PDB entry 4CAS | X-ray diffraction, 3.50 A resolution | chains A and C of the 4 polymer chains in the assembly

# Chain A
Molecule: Photosynthetic reaction center cytochrome C subunit
From: Blastochloris viridis
UniProt: P07173 (CYCR_RHOVI); residues -19 to 336 here correspond to UniProt positions 1-356 (UniProt number = residue number + 20)
Sequence (356 residues; row label = number of the first residue in the row; numbers below 1 keep their minus sign (Met-19 is residue -19)):
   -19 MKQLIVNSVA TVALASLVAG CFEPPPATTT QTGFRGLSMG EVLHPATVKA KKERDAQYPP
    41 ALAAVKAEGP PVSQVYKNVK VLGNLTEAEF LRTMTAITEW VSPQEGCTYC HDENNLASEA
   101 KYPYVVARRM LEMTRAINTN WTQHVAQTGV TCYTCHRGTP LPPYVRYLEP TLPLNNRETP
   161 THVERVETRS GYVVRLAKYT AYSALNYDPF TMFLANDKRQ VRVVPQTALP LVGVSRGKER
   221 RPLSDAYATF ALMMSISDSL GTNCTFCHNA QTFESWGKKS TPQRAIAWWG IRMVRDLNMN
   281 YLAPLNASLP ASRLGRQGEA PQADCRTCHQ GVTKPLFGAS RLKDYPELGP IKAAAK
Unresolved in the structure: -19 to 0, 333-336
Covalent attachments: diacyl glycerol (DGA) linked to Cys1; heme c (HEC) linked to Cys87, Cys90, Cys132, Cys135, Cys244, Cys247, Cys305, Cys308
Metal / ion sites: heme c Fe (4 sites), coordinated by Met74, His91, Met110, His124, His136, Met233, His248, His309
Residues lining bound ligands:
  - heme c (HEC), molecule 1: Tyr56, Lys57, Asn58, Val59, Lys60, Val61, Leu62, Phe70, Leu71, Met74, Ile77, Thr78, Val81, Ser82, Gly86, Tyr89, His91, Leu96, Ala97, Tyr104, Ala107, Arg108, Leu111
  - heme c (HEC), molecule 2: Ile77, Val81, Tyr89, Tyr102, Pro103, Val106, Ala107, Met110, Leu111, Met113, Thr114, Ile117, Val130, Thr131, His136, Pro140, Leu141, Pro142, Val145, Leu282, Leu289, Arg293, Pro301, Thr307
  - heme c (HEC), molecule 3: His124, Val125, Ala126, Thr128, Gly129, Val130, Leu194, Ile236, Leu240, Phe246, Gln263, Ile266, Ala267, Ile271, Met273, Val274, Leu277, Asp304, His309, Thr313, Lys314, Pro315
  - heme c (HEC), molecule 4: Gln200, Val201, Arg202, Val203, Val204, Thr229, Phe230, Met233, Met234, Ile236, Ser237, Leu240, Thr242, Asn243, Phe246, His248, Phe253, Glu254, Trp256, Gln263, Arg264, Ala267, Trp268, Arg272
Swiss-Prot annotation at these positions:
  - binding site (heme): Met74, Cys87, Cys90, His91, Met110, His124, Cys132, Cys135, His136, Met233, Cys244, Cys247, His248, Cys305, Cys308, His309
  - site: Cys1 (Not N-palmitoylated)
  - lipidation: Cys1 (S-diacylglycerol cysteine)

# Chain C
Molecule: Reaction center protein M chain
From: Blastochloris viridis
UniProt: P06010 (RCEM_RHOVI); residues 0-323 here correspond to UniProt positions 1-324 (UniProt number = residue number + 1)
Sequence (324 residues; each row starts with the number of its first residue; numbering starts at 0):
     0 MADYQTIYTQ IQARGPHITV SGEWGDNDRV GKPFYSYWLG KIGDAQIGPI YLGASGIAAF
    60 AFGSTAILII LFNMAAEVHF DPLQFFRQFF WLGLYPPKAQ YGMGIPPLHD GGWWLMAGLF
   120 MTLSLGSWWI RVYSRARALG LGTHIAWNFA AAIFFVLCIG CIHPTLVGSW SEGVPFGIWP
   180 HIDWLTAFSI RYGNFYYCPW HGFSIGFAYG CGLLFAAHGA TILAVARFGG DREIEQITDR
   240 GTAVERAALF WRWTIGFNAT IESVHRWGWF FSLMVMVSAS VGILLTGTFV DNWYLWCVKH
   300 GAAPDYPAYL PATPDPASLP GAPK
Unresolved in the structure: 0
Metal / ion sites: Fe2+: His217, Glu232 (shared with 1 residue of chain B)
Residues lining bound ligands:
  - bacteriochlorophyll a (BCL), molecule 1: Gly62, Ala65, Ile66, Ile69, Met120, Leu124, Phe148, Ala151, Ile152, Phe154, Val155, Ile158, Phe175, Trp183, Leu184, Thr185, Phe187, Ser188, Phe194, Tyr195, His200, Ser203, Ile204, Ala207, Tyr208, Val274, Met275, Ala278, Gly281, Ile282
  - bacteriochlorophyll a (BCL), molecule 2: Met120, Phe154, Val155, Ile158, Val173, Ile177, Trp178, His180, Ile181, Trp183, Leu184
  - bacteriochlorophyll a (BCL), molecule 3: Leu184, Tyr195, Tyr208
  - bacteriochlorophyll a (BCL), molecule 4: Tyr195, His200, Gly201, Ile204, Gly205, Tyr208, Gly209, Leu212, Phe270
  - bacteriopheophytin b (BPB), molecule 1: Ala58, Phe59, Gly62, Ser63, Ile66, Leu67, Leu70, Ser123, Leu124, Trp127, Val131, Ile144, Asn147, Phe148, Ala151, Ser271, Val274, Met275
  - bacteriopheophytin b (BPB), molecule 2: Tyr208, Gly211, Leu212, Ala215, Ala216, Trp250, Thr253, Ile254
  - MPG ([(Z)-octadec-9-enyl] (2R)-2,3-bis(oxidanyl)propanoate), molecule 1: Ala1, Asp2, Thr5, Ile6
  - MPG, molecule 2: Gly30, Lys31, Phe33, Ile46, Gly47, Ile49
  - menaquinone-7 (MQ7): Leu212, Leu213, Ala216, His217, Thr220, Val243, Ala246, Ala247, Trp250, Ile254, Phe256, Asn257, Ala258, Thr259, Ile260, Val263, Trp266, Phe270
  - 15-cis-1,2-dihydroneurosporene (NS5): Ile66, Ile69, Leu70, Met73, Phe88, Ile104, Leu114, Gly117, Leu118, Met120, Thr121, Val155, Leu156, Ile158, Gly159, Cys160, Trp169, Val173, Pro174, Phe175, Gly176, Ile177, His180
  - octaprenyl pyrophosphate (OTP; (2E,6E,10E,14E,18E,22E,26E)-3,7,11,15,19,23,27,31-octamethyldotriaconta-2,6,10,14,18,22,26,30-octaenyl trihydrogen diphosphate): Tyr195, Pro198, Gly201, Phe202, Gly205, Phe206, Trp266, Phe270, Trp295, Cys296, His299, Ala301
Swiss-Prot annotation at these positions:
  - binding site ((7R,8Z)-bacteriochlorophyll b): His180, His200
  - binding site (Fe cation): His217, Glu232, His264
  - binding site (a ubiquinone): Trp250

# Chain A / chain C interface
Pairs across the interface - 99 pairs, chain A then chain C:
  Gln11(A) - Tyr308(C)  hydrogen bond
  Thr12(A) - Tyr308(C)
  Thr12(A) - Leu309(C)
  Gly13(A) - Tyr308(C)
  Phe14(A) - Pro306(C)
  Phe14(A) - Tyr308(C)
  Leu17(A) - Tyr305(C)
  Val163(A) - Gln83(C)
  Ser170(A) - Val77(C)
  Ser170(A) - Gln83(C)
  Ser170(A) - Gln87(C)  hydrogen bond (backbone-side chain)
  Val173(A) - Glu76(C)
  Val173(A) - Gln87(C)
  Val174(A) - Arg86(C)
  Val174(A) - Gln87(C)
  Tyr182(A) - Trp90(C)  hydrogen bond (backbone-side chain)
  Ala184(A) - Trp90(C)
  Ala184(A) - Tyr94(C)
  Ala184(A) - Trp178(C)  hydrophobic
  Ala184(A) - Asp182(C)
  Leu185(A) - Asp182(C)  hydrogen bond (backbone-side chain)
  Asn186(A) - Tyr94(C)
  Asn186(A) - Lys97(C)  hydrogen bond
  Tyr187(A) - Lys97(C)
  Arg202(A) - Asp314(C)  salt bridge
  Arg202(A) - Ala316(C)
  Val204(A) - Ile189(C)
  Val204(A) - Asn291(C)
  Pro205(A) - Arg190(C)
  Pro205(A) - Asp290(C)
  Pro205(A) - Asn291(C)  hydrogen bond (backbone-side chain)
  Gln206(A) - Leu294(C)
  Thr207(A) - Asn291(C)
  Thr207(A) - Leu294(C)
  Ala208(A) - Val289(C)
  Ala208(A) - Asp290(C)  hydrogen bond (backbone-backbone)
  Ala208(A) - Asn291(C)  hydrogen bond (backbone-backbone)
  Ala208(A) - Leu294(C)
  Ala208(A) - Trp295(C)
  Leu209(A) - Phe288(C)
  Leu209(A) - Asp290(C)
  Leu209(A) - Lys298(C)
  Pro210(A) - Gly286(C)
  Pro210(A) - Thr287(C)
  Pro210(A) - Phe288(C)
  Pro210(A) - Asp290(C)
  Arg216(A) - Leu165(C)
  Arg216(A) - Val166(C)
  Arg216(A) - Gly286(C)  hydrogen bond (side chain-backbone)
  Arg216(A) - Thr287(C)  hydrogen bond (side chain-backbone)
  Gly217(A) - Gln99(C)  hydrogen bond (backbone-side chain)
  Gly217(A) - Val166(C)  hydrogen bond (backbone-backbone)
  Gly217(A) - Gly167(C)
  Lys218(A) - Gln99(C)
  Lys218(A) - Tyr100(C)
  Arg220(A) - Gln99(C)  hydrogen bond (backbone-side chain)
  Arg220(A) - Val166(C)
  Arg220(A) - Glu171(C)  salt bridge
  Arg220(A) - Arg190(C)
  Arg220(A) - Tyr191(C)  hydrogen bond
  Arg221(A) - Gln99(C)
  Pro222(A) - Lys97(C)
  Pro222(A) - Ser170(C)
  Leu223(A) - Ser170(C)
  Leu223(A) - Glu171(C)
  Leu223(A) - Arg190(C)
  Ser224(A) - Lys97(C)  hydrogen bond (side chain-backbone)
  Tyr227(A) - Pro174(C)
  Tyr227(A) - Trp183(C)
  Tyr227(A) - Ala186(C)  hydrophobic
  Phe230(A) - Thr185(C)
  Gln251(A) - Asn193(C)  hydrogen bond (backbone-side chain)
  Gln251(A) - Tyr196(C)  hydrogen bond
  Gln251(A) - Tyr293(C)
  Gln251(A) - Pro303(C)  hydrogen bond (side chain-backbone)
  Gln251(A) - Tyr305(C)
  Thr252(A) - Tyr293(C)
  Glu254(A) - Asn291(C)  hydrogen bond
  Glu254(A) - Tyr293(C)
  Trp256(A) - Thr312(C)
  Trp256(A) - Pro313(C)
  Trp256(A) - Asp314(C)  hydrogen bond
  Trp256(A) - Pro315(C)
  Gly257(A) - Ala311(C)
  Gly257(A) - Thr312(C)  hydrogen bond (backbone-backbone)
  Lys258(A) - Asp304(C)  salt bridge
  Lys259(A) - Tyr293(C)
  Lys259(A) - Asp304(C)  salt bridge
  Ser260(A) - Thr312(C)  hydrogen bond (backbone-side chain)
  Thr261(A) - Leu309(C)
  Thr261(A) - Thr312(C)  hydrogen bond (backbone-side chain)
  Pro262(A) - Pro310(C)
  Pro262(A) - Thr312(C)
  Ala265(A) - Thr312(C)
  Trp268(A) - Pro315(C)  hydrophobic
  Trp268(A) - Ala316(C)  hydrophobic
  Trp268(A) - Pro322(C)
  Trp269(A) - Pro322(C)
  Arg272(A) - Lys323(C)  hydrogen bond (side chain-backbone)
Also at the interface, not in a pair above, chain A (55 interface residues in all): Gly171, Ala177, Ser183, Val203, Ser215, Ala226, Ala250, Ser255, Gln263
Also at the interface, not in a pair above, chain C (60 interface residues in all): His78, Asp80, Leu91, Ala98, Gly101, Gly172, Phe187, Ala307, Ala321

# Overview
55 residues of chain A and 60 residues of chain C are in contact, with 24 hydrogen bonds and 4 salt bridges.
Polar contacts include Arg202(A)-Asp314(C), Arg220(A)-Glu171(C) and Lys258(A)-Asp304(C).
Here chain A is Photosynthetic reaction center cytochrome C subunit and chain C is Reaction center protein M
chain, both from Blastochloris viridis. Entry 4CAS (Serial femtosecond crystallography structure of a
photosynthetic reaction center) was determined by X-ray diffraction.
